Entry 8T1L (electron microscopy, 4.83 A resolution (low resolution: residue-level contacts below are approximate; hydrogen-bond / salt-bridge calls are withheld)); this record covers chains I and L of the 26 polymer chains in the assembly.

== Chain I ==
Molecule: Mediator of RNA polymerase II transcription subunit 14
From: Mus musculus
UniProt: A2ABV5 (MED14_MOUSE); residues 1-1459 here = UniProt positions 1-1459
Chain sequence (1459 residues; row label = number of the first residue in the row):
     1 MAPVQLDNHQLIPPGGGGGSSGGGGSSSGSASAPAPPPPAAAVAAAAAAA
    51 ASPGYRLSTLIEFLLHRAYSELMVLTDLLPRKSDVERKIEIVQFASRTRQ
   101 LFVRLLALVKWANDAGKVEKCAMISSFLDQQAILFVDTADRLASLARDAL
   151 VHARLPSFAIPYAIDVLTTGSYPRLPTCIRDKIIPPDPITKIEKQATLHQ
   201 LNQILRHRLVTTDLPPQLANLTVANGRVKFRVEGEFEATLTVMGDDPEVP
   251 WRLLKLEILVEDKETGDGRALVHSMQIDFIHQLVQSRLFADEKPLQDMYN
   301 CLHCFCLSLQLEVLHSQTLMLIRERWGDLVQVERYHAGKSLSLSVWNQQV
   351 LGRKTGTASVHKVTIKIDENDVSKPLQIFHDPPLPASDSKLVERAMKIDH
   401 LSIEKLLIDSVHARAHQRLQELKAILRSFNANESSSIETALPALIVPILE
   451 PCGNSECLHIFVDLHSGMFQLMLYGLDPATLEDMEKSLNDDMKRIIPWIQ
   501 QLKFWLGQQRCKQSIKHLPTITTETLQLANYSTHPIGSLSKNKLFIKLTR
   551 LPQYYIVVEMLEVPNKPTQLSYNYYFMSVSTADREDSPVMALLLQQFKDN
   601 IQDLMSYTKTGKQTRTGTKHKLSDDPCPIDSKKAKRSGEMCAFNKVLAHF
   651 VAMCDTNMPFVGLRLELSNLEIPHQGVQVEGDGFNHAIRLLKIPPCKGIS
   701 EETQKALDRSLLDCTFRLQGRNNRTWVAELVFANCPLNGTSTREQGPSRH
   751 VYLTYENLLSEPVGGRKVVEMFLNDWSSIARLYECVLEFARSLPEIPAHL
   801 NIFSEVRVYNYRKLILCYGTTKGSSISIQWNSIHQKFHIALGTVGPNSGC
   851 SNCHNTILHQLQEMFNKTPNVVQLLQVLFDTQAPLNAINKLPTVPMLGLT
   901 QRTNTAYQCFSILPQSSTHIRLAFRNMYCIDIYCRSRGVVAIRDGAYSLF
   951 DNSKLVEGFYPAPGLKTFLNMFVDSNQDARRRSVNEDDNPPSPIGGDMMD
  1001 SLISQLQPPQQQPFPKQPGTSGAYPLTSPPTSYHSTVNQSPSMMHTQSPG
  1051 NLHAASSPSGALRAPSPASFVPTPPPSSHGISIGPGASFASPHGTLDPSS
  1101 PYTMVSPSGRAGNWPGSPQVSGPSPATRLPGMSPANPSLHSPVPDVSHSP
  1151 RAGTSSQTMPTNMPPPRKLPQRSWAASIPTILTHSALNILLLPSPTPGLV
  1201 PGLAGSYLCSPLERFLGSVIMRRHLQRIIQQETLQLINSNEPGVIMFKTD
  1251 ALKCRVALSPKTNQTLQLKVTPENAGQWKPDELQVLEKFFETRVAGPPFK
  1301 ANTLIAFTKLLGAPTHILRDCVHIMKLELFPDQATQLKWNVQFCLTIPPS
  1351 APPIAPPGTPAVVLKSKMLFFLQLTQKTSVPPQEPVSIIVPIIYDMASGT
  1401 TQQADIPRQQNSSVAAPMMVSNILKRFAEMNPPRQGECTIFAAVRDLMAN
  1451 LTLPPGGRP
Not modelled in the structure: 1-55, 243-247, 265-270, 355-357, 431-436, 452-455, 581-586, 612-640, 761-766, 800-801, 980-1163, 1181-1184, 1274-1280, 1333-1335, 1379-1385, 1398-1400, 1405-1410, 1431-1433, 1451-1459
UniProt features mapped onto this chain:
  - motif: Leu75 to Leu79 (LXXLL motif 1), Leu1187 to Leu1191 (LXXLL motif 2)
  - modified residue (Phosphoserine): Ser623, Ser992, Ser1117, Ser1124, Ser1133, Ser1141, Ser1149

== Chain L ==
Molecule: Mediator of RNA polymerase II transcription subunit 17
From: Mus musculus
UniProt: Q8VCD5 (MED17_MOUSE); residue numbers follow UniProt; this construct covers 1-649
Chain sequence (649 residues; row label = number of the first residue in the row):
     1 MSGVRAVRISIESACEKQVQEVGLDGTETYLQPLSMSQNLARLAQRIDFS
    51 QGSGSEEEEAAGPDGDAPDWGGAGADQDDEEGLVKFQPSLWPWDSVRNNL
   101 RSALTEMCVLYDVLSIVRDKKFMTLDPVSQDALPPKQSPQTLQLISKKKS
   151 LAGAAQILLKGAERLTKSVAENQENKLQRDFNSELLRLRQHWKLRKVGDK
   201 ILGDLSYRSAGSLFPHHGTFEVIKNTDIDLDKKIPEDYCPLDVQIPSDLE
   251 GSAYIKVSIQKQAPDIGDLGTVNLFKRPLPKSKPGSPHWQTKLEAAQNVL
   301 LCKEIFAQLSREAVQIKSQIPHIVVKNQIISQPFPSLQLSISLCHSSDDK
   351 KSQKCAAEKPGQEDHLYVLEHNLHLLIREFHKQTLSSIVMPHPASAPFGH
   401 KRMRLSGPQAFDKNEINSIQSTEGLLEKIIKQAKHIFLRSRTAATIDSLA
   451 SRIEDPQIQAHWSNINDVYESSVKVLITSQGYEQICKSIQLQLNIGVEQV
   501 RVVHRDGRVIMLSHQEQELQDFLLSQMSQHQVHAVQQLAKVMGWQVLSFS
   551 NHVGLGPIESIGNASAITVASPSGDYAISVRNGPESGSKIMVQFPRNQCK
   601 DLPKSDVLQDSKWSHLRGPFKEVQWNKMEGRNFVYKMELLMSALSPCLL
Not modelled in the structure: 49-90, 119-137, 236-248, 352-355, 385-388, 540-543, 646-649

== Interface between chain I and chain L ==
Residue-residue contacts (46; chain I residue first):
  Ile164(I) with Ser13(L)
  Thr190(I) with Leu43(L)
  Arg325(I) with Phe306(L); Val314(L)
  Trp326(I) with Val314(L)
  Leu329(I) with Val314(L)
  Ala395(I) with Asp265(L)
  Ser402(I) with Lys326(L)
  Ile408(I) with Val325(L)
  Pro442(I) with Gln332(L)
  Phe461(I) with Pro321(L)
  Leu464(I) with Ile323(L)
  His465(I) with Ala313(L); Val324(L)
  Tyr474(I) with Gln499(L); Leu512(L); Ser513(L)
  Lys516(I) with Ile510(L)
  His517(I) with Ala564(L)
  Lys645(I) with Ser560(L); Ile561(L)
  Ala648(I) with Ala564(L)
  His649(I) with Gly556(L); Glu559(L); Ser560(L)
  Ala652(I) with Val553(L)
  Thr656(I) with Gly554(L)
  Glu680(I) with Phe594(L); Gly618(L); Pro619(L); Phe620(L)
  Asp682(I) with Ser579(L)
  Phe684(I) with Pro557(L); Arg581(L)
  Leu712(I) with His615(L)
  Leu718(I) with Phe549(L)
  Gln719(I) with Ser548(L); Phe549(L)
  Gly720(I) with Ser548(L)
  Val727(I) with Leu547(L)
  Glu729(I) with Arg617(L)
  Pro747(I) with Ser614(L)
  His750(I) with Ser573(L); Gly574(L)
  Tyr752(I) with Gln545(L); Pro572(L)
Other interface residues (no listed pair), chain I (44 interface residues in all): Thr168, Leu175, Gln470, Gln513, Met605, Lys609, Gly683, His686, Arg717, Arg721, Asn722, Arg743
Other interface residues (no listed pair), chain L (56 interface residues in all): Ile11, Val19, Ala307, Ser310, Lys317, Arg505, Trp544, Val546, Asn551, Leu555, Ile558, Gly562, Thr568, Val580, Val592, Trp613

== Overview ==
The interface between chain I and chain L involves 44 residues on one side and 56 on the other.
Chain I is Mediator of RNA polymerase II transcription subunit 14 and chain L is Mediator of RNA polymerase II
transcription subunit 17, both from Mus musculus; the structure, Atomic model of the mammalian mouse Mediator
complex with CKM module, was determined by electron microscopy (same publication as 8T9D and 8T1I).
